Entry 9MN6 (electron microscopy, 2.71 A resolution); this record covers chains T and B of the 5 polymer chains in the assembly.

== Chain T ==
Molecule: Template Strand DNA
Sequence (66 nucleotides; each row starts with the number of its first residue; numbers below 1 keep their minus sign (DG-10 is residue -10)):
   -10 GGCCACAATTGGGTTTTCTTTTCTCTTGGCGGTATGCACTTTTAACAGTC
    40 ACTCCCTAACTAACAC
Unresolved in the structure: -10 to -2, 29-55

== Chain B ==
Protein: Dimethyladenosine transferase 2, mitochondrial
Organism: Homo sapiens
Notes: EC 2.1.1.-
UniProt: Q9H5Q4 (TFB2M_HUMAN); numbering as in UniProt (aligned over 1-396)
Sequence (396 residues; row label = number of the first residue in the row):
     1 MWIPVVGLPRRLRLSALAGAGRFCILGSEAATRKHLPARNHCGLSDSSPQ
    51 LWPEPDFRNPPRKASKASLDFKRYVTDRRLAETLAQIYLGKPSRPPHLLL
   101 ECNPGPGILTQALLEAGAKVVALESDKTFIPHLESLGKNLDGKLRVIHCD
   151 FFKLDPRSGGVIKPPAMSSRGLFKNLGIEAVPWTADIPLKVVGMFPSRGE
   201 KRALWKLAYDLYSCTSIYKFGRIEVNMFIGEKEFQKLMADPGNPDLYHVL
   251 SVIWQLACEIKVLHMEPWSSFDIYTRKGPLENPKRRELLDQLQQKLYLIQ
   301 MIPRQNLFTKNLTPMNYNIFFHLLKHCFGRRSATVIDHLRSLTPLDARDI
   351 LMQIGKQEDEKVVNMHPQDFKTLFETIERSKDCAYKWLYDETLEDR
Unresolved in the structure: 1-71, 276-291
Reported in the primary citation:
  - binding site for the 6-nt RNA strand: Asp395

== Chain T / chain B interface ==
Contacting residue pairs (8):
  DG2(T) - Arg198(B)  salt bridge to the phosphate
  DC12(T) - Arg396(B)  base contact
  DT13(T) - Arg396(B)  sugar contact
  DG17(T) - Gly329(B)  sugar contact
  DG17(T) - Arg330(B)  sugar contact
  DG18(T) - Arg330(B)  phosphate contact
  DG18(T) - Arg331(B)  hydrogen bond to the phosphate
  DG18(T) - Ser332(B)  hydrogen bond to the phosphate
Interface residues without a listed pair, chain T (6 interface residues in all): DC14
Interface residues without a listed pair, chain B (7 interface residues in all): Ala333

== In short ==
6 residues of chain T and 7 residues of chain B are in contact; the contacts include 2 hydrogen bonds and 1
salt bridge. Polar pairs include DG18(T)-Arg331(B), DG18(T)-Ser332(B) and DG2(T)-Arg198(B). The paper reports
a binding site for the 6-nt RNA strand at Asp395(B).
Here chain T is Template Strand DNA and chain B is Dimethyladenosine transferase 2, mitochondrial (Homo
sapiens). Entry 9MN6 (Structure of the human mitochondrial late-stage transcription initiation complex, IC8)
was determined by electron microscopy, deposited together with 9MN4, 9MN5, 9MN7, 9MN8, 9MN9 and 9MNA.
